PDB entry 8JFG | X-ray diffraction, 2.83 A resolution | chains A and B of the 3 polymer chains in the assembly

Chain A (and B):
Name: 3-oxoacyl-[acyl-carrier-protein] reductase
Source organism: Helicobacter pylori
Notes: EC 1.1.1.100; chain B of this document is another copy of the same molecule, construct and numbering; everything in this record applies to it too
UniProt: G2M827 (G2M827_HELPX); numbering as in UniProt (aligned over 1-247)
Sequence (248 residues; numbered 0 to 247; the number before each row is that of its first residue; numbering starts at 0):
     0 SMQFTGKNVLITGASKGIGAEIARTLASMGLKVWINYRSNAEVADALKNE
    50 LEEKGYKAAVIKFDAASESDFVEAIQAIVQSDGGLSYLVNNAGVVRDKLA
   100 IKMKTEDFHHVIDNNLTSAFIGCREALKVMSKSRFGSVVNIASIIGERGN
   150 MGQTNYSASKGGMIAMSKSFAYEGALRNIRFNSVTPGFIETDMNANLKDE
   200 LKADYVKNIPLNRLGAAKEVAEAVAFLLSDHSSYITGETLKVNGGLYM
Sequence notes: expression tag (0)
Residues lining bound ligands:
  - NADP (NAP; NADP nicotinamide-adenine-dinucleotide phosphate): Gly12, Ser14, Lys15, Gly16, Ile17, Asn35, Arg37, Ser38, Phe62, Asp63, Ala64, Ala65, Asn90, Ala91, Gly92, Val93, Asn113, Ile140, Ala141, Ser142, Tyr155, Lys159, Pro185, Gly186, Phe187, Ile188, Thr190, Asp191, Met192, Asn193
  - NADP+ (UHC; S-[2-[3-[[(2S)-3,3-dimethyl-2-oxidanyl-4-phosphonooxy-butanoyl]amino]propanoylamino]ethyl] 3-oxidanylideneoctanethioate): Val94, Asp96, Leu98, Ser142, Ile143, Ile144, Asn149, Met150, Gly151, Gln152, Tyr155, Pro185, Gly186, Phe187, Met192, Asn193, Leu196, Tyr204

How chain A and chain B interact:
Contacting residue pairs (78; chain A residue first):
  Glu67(A) - Thr104(B)  hydrogen bond
  Leu98(A) - Glu172(B)
  Ala99(A) - Arg123(B)
  Ala99(A) - Leu126(B)  hydrophobic
  Ala99(A) - Phe169(B)  hydrophobic
  Ala99(A) - Glu172(B)  hydrogen bond (backbone-side chain)
  Ile100(A) - Leu126(B)  hydrophobic
  Ile100(A) - Lys127(B)
  Met102(A) - Phe119(B)  hydrophobic
  Met102(A) - Arg123(B)  hydrogen bond (backbone-side chain)
  Thr104(A) - Glu67(B)  hydrogen bond
  Thr104(A) - Arg123(B)
  Phe107(A) - Leu115(B)  hydrophobic
  Phe107(A) - Phe119(B)  hydrophobic
  His108(A) - Asp112(B)  salt bridge
  His108(A) - Thr116(B)
  Asp112(A) - His108(B)  salt bridge
  Leu115(A) - Phe107(B)  hydrophobic
  Thr116(A) - His108(B)
  Phe119(A) - Met102(B)  hydrophobic
  Phe119(A) - Phe107(B)  hydrophobic
  Phe119(A) - Thr153(B)
  Arg123(A) - Ala99(B)
  Arg123(A) - Met102(B)  hydrogen bond (side chain-backbone)
  Arg123(A) - Lys103(B)
  Leu126(A) - Ala99(B)  hydrophobic
  Lys127(A) - Ile100(B)
  Gly145(A) - Ala164(B)
  Glu146(A) - Lys167(B)  hydrogen bond (backbone-side chain)
  Arg147(A) - Lys167(B)
  Arg147(A) - Tyr171(B)  hydrogen bond (backbone-side chain)
  Gly148(A) - Ser168(B)
  Gly148(A) - Tyr171(B)  hydrogen bond (backbone-side chain)
  Asn149(A) - Ser168(B)  hydrogen bond (backbone-side chain)
  Asn149(A) - Tyr171(B)
  Met150(A) - Glu172(B)
  Gly151(A) - Glu172(B)  hydrogen bond (backbone-side chain)
  Gln152(A) - Ser168(B)
  Gln152(A) - Glu172(B)
  Thr153(A) - Phe119(B)
  Thr153(A) - Met165(B)
  Thr153(A) - Ser168(B)
  Thr153(A) - Phe169(B)
  Thr153(A) - Glu172(B)
  Ser156(A) - Ala164(B)
  Ser156(A) - Met165(B)
  Ser156(A) - Ser168(B)  hydrogen bond
  Ala157(A) - Gly161(B)
  Ala157(A) - Met165(B)  hydrophobic
  Gly160(A) - Gly160(B)
  Gly160(A) - Gly161(B)
  Gly160(A) - Ala164(B)
  Gly161(A) - Ala157(B)
  Gly161(A) - Gly160(B)
  Gly161(A) - Gly161(B)
  Ala164(A) - Gly145(B)
  Ala164(A) - Ser156(B)
  Ala164(A) - Gly160(B)
  Met165(A) - Thr153(B)
  Met165(A) - Ser156(B)
  Met165(A) - Ala157(B)  hydrophobic
  Lys167(A) - Glu146(B)  hydrogen bond (side chain-backbone)
  Lys167(A) - Arg147(B)
  Ser168(A) - Gly148(B)
  Ser168(A) - Asn149(B)  hydrogen bond (side chain-backbone)
  Ser168(A) - Gln152(B)  hydrogen bond (side chain-backbone)
  Ser168(A) - Ser156(B)  hydrogen bond
  Phe169(A) - Ala99(B)  hydrophobic
  Phe169(A) - Thr153(B)
  Tyr171(A) - Arg147(B)  hydrogen bond (side chain-backbone)
  Tyr171(A) - Gly148(B)
  Tyr171(A) - Met150(B)  hydrophobic
  Glu172(A) - Lys97(B)
  Glu172(A) - Leu98(B)
  Glu172(A) - Ala99(B)  hydrogen bond (side chain-backbone)
  Glu172(A) - Met150(B)
  Glu172(A) - Gly151(B)  hydrogen bond (side chain-backbone)
  Glu172(A) - Thr153(B)
Also at the interface, not in a pair above, chain A (39 interface residues in all): Lys97, Ile111, Ile120, Ile144
Also at the interface, not in a pair above, chain B (41 interface residues in all): Ile111, Ile120, Ile144, Leu175

In short:
39 residues of chain A and 41 residues of chain B are in contact, with 18 hydrogen bonds and 2 salt bridges.
Among the polar pairs are His108(A)-Asp112(B), Glu67(A)-Thr104(B) and Ala99(A)-Glu172(B). Bound to chain A:
NADP and NADP+.
Chain A and chain B are both 3-oxoacyl-[acyl-carrier-protein] reductase (Helicobacter pylori); the structure,
Crystal structure of 3-oxoacyl-ACP reductase FabG in complex with NADP+ and 3-keto-octanoyl-ACP from
Helicobacter pylori, was determined by X-ray diffraction, deposited together with 8JFH, 8JFI and 8JFN.
